5JW3 - chains B and H of the 4 polymer chains in the assembly; structure by X-ray diffraction, 3.75 A resolution.

# Chain B
Protein: Hemagglutinin
From: Influenza A virus (A/turkey/Italy/214845/2002(H7N3))
Reference sequence: Q701U0 (Q701U0_9INFA); residues 1-170 here correspond to UniProt positions 340-509 (UniProt number = residue number + 339)
Amino-acid sequence (170 residues; row label = number of the first residue in the row):
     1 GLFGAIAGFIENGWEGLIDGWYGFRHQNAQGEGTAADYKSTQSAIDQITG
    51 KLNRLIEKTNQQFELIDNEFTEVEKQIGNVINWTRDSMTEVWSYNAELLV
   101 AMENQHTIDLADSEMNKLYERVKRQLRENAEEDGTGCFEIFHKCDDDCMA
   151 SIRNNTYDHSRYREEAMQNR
Disulfides: C144-C148
Covalent attachments: N-acetylglucosamine (NAG) linked to N82, N154

# Chain H
Protein: MEDI8852 heavy chain
From: Homo sapiens
Amino-acid sequence (228 residues; each row starts with the number of its first residue):
     1 QVQLQQSGPGLVKPSQTLSLTCAISGDSVSSYNAVWNWIRQSPSRGLEWL
    51 GRTYYRSGWYNDYAESVKSRITINPDTSKNQFSLQLNSVTPEDTAVYYCA
   101 RSGHITVFGVNVDAFDMWGQGTMVTVSSASTKGPSVFPLAPSSKSTSGGT
   151 AALGCLVKDYFPEPVTVSWNSGALTSGVHTFPAVLQSSGLYSLSSVVTVP
   201 SSSLGTQTYICNVNHKPSNTKVDKKVEP
Disordered / not traced: 143-148
Disulfides: C22-C99, C155-C211

# Interface between chain B and chain H
Contacting residue pairs (23):
  E15(B) with Y32(H), hydrogen bond; R56(H); S57(H), hydrogen bond
  G16(B) with Y54(H), hydrogen bond (backbone-side chain); Y60(H), hydrogen bond (backbone-side chain)
  I18(B) with V35(H), hydrophobic; R52(H); Y54(H), hydrophobic; R56(H); V110(H); N111(H), hydrogen bond (backbone-backbone)
  D19(B) with R52(H), salt bridge; V110(H); N111(H), hydrogen bond
  G20(B) with V110(H)
  W21(B) with F108(H); V110(H)
  I45(B) with V107(H), hydrophobic; F108(H); V110(H), hydrophobic
  I48(B) with F108(H), hydrophobic
  T49(B) with F108(H)
  L52(B) with F108(H), hydrophobic
Interface residues without a listed pair, chain B (11 interface residues in all): T41
Interface residues without a listed pair, chain H (12 interface residues in all): D113

# Summary
The interface between chain B and chain H involves 11 residues on one side and 12 on the other; the contacts
include 6 hydrogen bonds and 1 salt bridge. Polar contacts include D19(B)-R52(H), E15(B)-Y32(H) and
E15(B)-S57(H). Covalently linked N-acetylglucosamine: at N82(B) and N154(B).
Chain B is Hemagglutinin (Influenza A virus (A/turkey/Italy/214845/2002(H7N3))) and chain H is MEDI8852 heavy
chain (Homo sapiens); the structure, Structure of MEDI8852 Fab Fragment in Complex with H7 HA, was determined
by X-ray diffraction, deposited together with 5JW4 and 5JW5.
